4BEU - chain A; structure by X-ray diffraction, 1.15 A resolution.

[Chain A]
Molecule: Alanine racemase
Source organism: Vibrio cholerae
Notes: EC 5.1.1.1
UniProtKB: D0H7Y0 (D0H7Y0_VIBCL); residues 24-407 here = UniProt positions 24-407
Chain sequence (392 residues; numbered 24 to 415; the number before each row is that of its first residue):
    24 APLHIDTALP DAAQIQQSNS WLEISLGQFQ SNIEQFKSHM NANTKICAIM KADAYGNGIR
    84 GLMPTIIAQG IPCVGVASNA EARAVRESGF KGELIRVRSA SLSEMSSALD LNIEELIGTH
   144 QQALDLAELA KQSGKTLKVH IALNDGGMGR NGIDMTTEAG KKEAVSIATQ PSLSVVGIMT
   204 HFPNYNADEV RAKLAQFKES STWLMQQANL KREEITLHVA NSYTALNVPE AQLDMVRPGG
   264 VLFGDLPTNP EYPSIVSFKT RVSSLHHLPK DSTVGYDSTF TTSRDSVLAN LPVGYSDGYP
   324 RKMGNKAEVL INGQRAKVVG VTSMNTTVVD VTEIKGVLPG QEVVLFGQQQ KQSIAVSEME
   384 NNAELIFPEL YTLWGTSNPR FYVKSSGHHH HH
Cystine bridges: C70-C96
Covalently attached groups: pyridoxal phosphate (PLP) linked to K74
Construct notes: expression tag (408-415)
Ligand contacts: pyridoxal phosphate (PLP): I72, Y78, V120, R173, M202, H204, N244, S245, R260, P261, G262, G263, Y299
What the authors report for this chain:
  - mutagenesis - P25E: abolished catalytic activity on Ala
  - mutagenesis - P25E: abolished catalytic activity on Met
  - mutagenesis - P25E (70% reduction): decreased catalytic activity on Arg
  - self-association interface (contacts with another copy of this molecule): A24 to T30
  - specificity-determining residues: A165, N174, P391
  - binding site for pyridoxal phosphate: S245, R260
  - catalytic residues: R173
  - binding site for chloride ion: R173, N174
  - specificity-determining residues: C70, R119, R121, N167, G169, P206, Y208, K216, Y246, G263, N348, T349 (by similarity / conservation)
  - binding site for pyridoxal phosphate: R173, Y299 (from molecular simulation)
  - mutagenesis - R119A (below 20%), R121A (below 20%), A165K (below 20%), N167A (below 20%), R173A/N174A, Y208A (below 20%): decreased catalytic activity
  - mutagenesis - G169A, N174A, P391N: abolished catalytic activity on non-beta-branching aliphatic amino acids
  - mutagenesis - G169A, N174A, P391N: unchanged catalytic activity on basic substrates
  - mutagenesis - D268N: decreased catalytic activity on basic amino acids

[Overview]
Pyridoxal phosphate is covalently linked to K74. From the paper: the catalytic residue R173; R119A, R121A and
A165K, among others, reduce catalytic activity; 11 substitutions were tested in all.
Chain A is Alanine racemase (Vibrio cholerae); the structure, Structure of Vibrio cholerae broad spectrum
racemase, was determined by X-ray diffraction, deposited together with 4BEQ, 4BF5 and 4BHY.
